PDB entry 7OQE | electron microscopy, 5.90 A resolution (low resolution: residue-level contacts below are approximate; hydrogen-bond / salt-bridge calls are withheld) | chains 1 and H of the 39 polymer chains in the assembly

# Chain 1
Molecule: U1 snRNA
Organism: Saccharomyces cerevisiae
Sequence (568 nucleotides; each row starts with the number of its first residue):
     1 AUACUUACCUUAAGAUAUCAGAGGAGAUCAAGAAGUCCUACUGAUCAAAC
    51 AUGCGCUUCCAAUAGUAGAAGGACGUUAAGCAUUUAUCAUUGAACUAUAA
   101 UUGUUCAUUGAAGUCAUUGAUGCAAACUCCUUGGUCACACACACAUACGG
   151 CGCGGAAGGCGUGUUUGCUGACGUUUCCAUUCCCUUGUUUCAAUCAUUGG
   201 UUAAUCCCUUGAUUCCUUUGGGGAUUUUUGGGUUAAACUGAUUUUUGGGG
   251 CCCUUUGUUUCUUCUGCCUGGAGAAGUUUGACACCAAAUUCAAAUUGGUG
   301 UUAGGGGAGCUGGGGCCUUUCAAAAGAGAGCUUUGUAGAGGCAUUCUUUU
   351 UGACUACUUUUCUCUAGCGUGCCAUUUUAGUUUUUGACGGCAGAUUCGAA
   401 UGAACUUAAGUUUAUGAUGAAGGUAUGGCUGUUGAGAUUAUUUGGUCGGG
   451 AUUGUAGUUUGAAGAUGUGCUCUUUUGAGCAGUCUCAACUUUGCUCGUUC
   501 CCGUUAUGGGAAAAAUUUUGGAAGGUCUUGGUAGGAACGGGUGGAUCUUA
   551 UAAUUUUUGAUUUAUUUU
Unresolved in the structure: 27-33, 566-568

# Chain H
Protein: Protein LUC7
Organism: Saccharomyces cerevisiae
Reference sequence: Q07508 (LUC7_YEAST); residue numbers follow UniProt; this construct covers 1-261
Sequence (261 residues; row label = number of the first residue in the row):
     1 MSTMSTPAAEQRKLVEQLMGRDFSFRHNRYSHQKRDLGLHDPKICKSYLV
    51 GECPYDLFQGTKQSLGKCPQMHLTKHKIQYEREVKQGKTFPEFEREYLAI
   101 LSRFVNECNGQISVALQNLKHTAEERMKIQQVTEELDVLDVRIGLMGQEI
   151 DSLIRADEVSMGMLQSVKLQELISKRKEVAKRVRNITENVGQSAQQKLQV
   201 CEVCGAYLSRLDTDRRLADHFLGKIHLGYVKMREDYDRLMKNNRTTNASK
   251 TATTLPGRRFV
Unresolved in the structure: 1-3, 20-37, 141-171, 245-261
UniProt features mapped onto this chain:
  - modified residue: Ser2 (N-acetylserine)

# How chain 1 and chain H interact
Contacting residue pairs (10):
  U5(1) - Tyr207(H)
  U6(1) - His220(H)
  A7(1) - His220(H)
  A7(1) - Gly223(H)
  C8(1) - Gly223(H)
  C8(1) - Lys224(H)
  C9(1) - Gly60(H)
  A550(1) - Ser5(H)
  U551(1) - Ser5(H)
  U551(1) - Thr6(H)
Interface residues without a listed pair, chain 1 (8 interface residues in all): U10
Interface residues without a listed pair, chain H (12 interface residues in all): Thr61, Ala206, Asp219, Leu222, Ile225

# Summary
8 residues of chain 1 and 12 residues of chain H are in contact.
Here chain 1 is U1 snRNA and chain H is Protein LUC7, both from Saccharomyces cerevisiae. Entry 7OQE
(Saccharomyces cerevisiae spliceosomal pre-A complex (delta BS-A ACT1)) was determined by electron microscopy,
deposited together with 7OQB and 7OQC.
